PDB entry 2B2D | X-ray diffraction, 2.90 A resolution | chains A and C of the 5 polymer chains in the assembly

Chain A (and C):
Molecule: Coat protein
From: Enterobacterio phage MS2
Notes: chain C of this document is another copy of the same molecule, construct and numbering; everything in this record applies to it too
UniProt: P03612 (COAT_BPMS2); numbering as in UniProt (aligned over 1-129)
Sequence (129 residues; row label = number of the first residue in the row):
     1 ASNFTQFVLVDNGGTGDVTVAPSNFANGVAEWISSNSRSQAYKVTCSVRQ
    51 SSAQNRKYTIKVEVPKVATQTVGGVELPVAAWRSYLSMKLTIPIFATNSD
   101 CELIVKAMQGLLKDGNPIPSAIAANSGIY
Differences from the reference sequence: engineered mutation Ser-87 (Asn in P03612), Lys-89 (Glu in P03612)
Reported in the primary citation:
  - binding site for the 20-nt RNA strand: Lys-89
  - mutagenesis - N87S/E89K, N87S: increased binding to Qbeta stem-loop (citing earlier work)
  - mutagenesis - N87S: decreased binding to MS2 operator (citing earlier work)

Chain A / chain C interface:
Pairs across the interface (16; chain A residue first):
  Ser-2(A) / Ala-1(C)  hydrogen bond (side chain-backbone)
  Phe-4(A) / Ala-1(C)  hydrogen bond (backbone-backbone)
  Ala-26(A) / Phe-25(C)  hydrophobic
  Ala-26(A) / Gly-28(C)
  Asn-27(A) / Asn-27(C)
  Asn-27(A) / Gly-28(C)
  Ser-35(A) / Asn-98(C)
  Asn-36(A) / Asn-98(C)
  Ser-37(A) / Ile-94(C)
  Ser-37(A) / Phe-95(C)
  Ser-37(A) / Ala-96(C)
  Arg-38(A) / Arg-56(C)
  Arg-38(A) / Ile-94(C)  hydrogen bond (backbone-backbone)
  Ser-39(A) / Ile-94(C)  hydrogen bond (backbone-backbone)
  Ser-39(A) / Phe-95(C)
  Pro-78(A) / Phe-95(C)
Interface residues without a listed pair, chain A (14 interface residues in all): Thr-5, Pro-22, Phe-25, Leu-77
Interface residues without a listed pair, chain C (10 interface residues in all): Thr-97

Summary:
The interface between chain A and chain C involves 14 residues on one side and 10 on the other, with 4
hydrogen bonds. Polar pairs include Ser-2(A)/Ala-1(C), Phe-4(A)/Ala-1(C) and Arg-38(A)/Ile-94(C). The paper
reports a binding site for the 20-nt RNA strand at Lys-89(A); N87S/E89K and N87S of chain A increase binding
to Qbeta stem-loop.
Both chains are Coat protein (Enterobacterio phage MS2). Entry 2B2D (RNA stemloop operator from bacteriophage
QBETA complexed with an N87S,E89K mutant MS2 capsid) was determined by X-ray diffraction (same publication as
1ZSE, 2B2E, 2B2G, 2BNY, 2BQ5 and 2BS1).
